7YSU - chains E and B of the 4 polymer chains in the assembly; structure by electron microscopy, 3.20 A resolution.

Chain E:
Protein: Fibroblast growth factor receptor 3
Organism: Homo sapiens
Notes: EC 2.7.10.1
Reference sequence: P22607 (FGFR3_HUMAN); residues 150-360 here correspond to UniProt positions 148-358 (UniProt number = residue number - 2)
Sequence (211 residues; numbered 150 to 360; the number before each row is that of its first residue):
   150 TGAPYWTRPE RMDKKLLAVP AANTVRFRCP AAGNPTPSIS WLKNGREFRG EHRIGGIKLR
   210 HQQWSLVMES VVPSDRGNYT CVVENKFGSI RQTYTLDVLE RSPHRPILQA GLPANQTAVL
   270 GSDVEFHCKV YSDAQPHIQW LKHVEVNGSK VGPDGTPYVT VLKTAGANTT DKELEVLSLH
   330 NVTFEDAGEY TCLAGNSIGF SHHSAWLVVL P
Unresolved in the structure: 360
Cystine bridges: Cys178-Cys230, Cys277-Cys341
Bound ions: Cu ion: His253, Asp282
What the authors report for this chain:
  - mutagenesis - E249A, R254A, I256A, Y280A: decreased signaling with Fibroblast growth factor 23 (chain B)

Chain B:
Protein: Fibroblast growth factor 23
Organism: Homo sapiens
Reference sequence: Q9GZV9 (FGF23_HUMAN); residues 25-203 here = UniProt positions 25-203
Sequence (179 residues; numbered 25 to 203; the number before each row is that of its first residue):
    25 YPNASPLLGS SWGGLIHLYT ATARNSYHLQ IHKNGHVDGA PHQTIYSALM IRSEDAGFVV
    85 ITGVMSRRYL CMDFRGNIFG SHYFDPENCR FQHQTLENGY DVYHSPQYHF LVSLGRAKRA
   145 FLPGMNPPPY SQFLSRRNEI PLIHFNTPIP RQHTQSAEDD SERDPLNVLK PRARMTPAP
Sequence notes: variant Gln176 (Arg in Q9GZV9), Gln179 (Arg in Q9GZV9)
Cystine bridges: Cys95-Cys113
Swiss-Prot annotation at these positions:
  - modified residue: Ser180 (Phosphoserine)
  - glycosylation (O-linked (GalNAc) threonine): Thr171, Thr178
  - natural variant: Ser71 (S71G: In HFTC2), Met96 (M96T: In HFTC2), Ser129 (S129F: In HFTC2), Phe157 (F157L: In HFTC2), Gln176 (R176Q: In ADHR; this construct carries the variant), Gln179 (R179Q: In ADHR; this construct carries the variant)
  - mutagenesis: Thr178 (T178A: Loss of glycosylation)
What the authors report for this chain:
  - mutagenesis - Y25DEL/P26DEL/N27DEL/A28DEL/S29DEL/P30DEL/L31DEL/L32DEL/G33DEL/S34DEL/S35DEL/W36DEL, R48A/R140A, M149A/N150A/P151A: decreased signaling

Chain E / chain B interface:
Pairs across the interface (17):
  Gly199(E) - Asn150(B)  hydrogen bond (backbone-side chain)
  Glu200(E) - Met149(B)
  Glu200(E) - Asn150(B)
  His201(E) - Met149(B)
  Arg202(E) - Met149(B)  hydrogen bond (backbone-backbone)
  Arg202(E) - Asn150(B)  hydrogen bond (backbone-side chain)
  Ile203(E) - Leu120(B)  hydrophobic
  Ile203(E) - Glu121(B)
  Ile203(E) - Asn122(B)
  Ile203(E) - Gly148(B)
  Ile203(E) - Gln156(B)
  Gly205(E) - Asn150(B)
  Val221(E) - Glu121(B)
  Ser223(E) - Glu121(B)  hydrogen bond
  Arg254(E) - Ser29(B)
  Arg254(E) - Pro30(B)  hydrogen bond (side chain-backbone)
  Gly304(E) - Tyr25(B)
Interface residues without a listed pair, chain E (16 interface residues in all): Gly204, Ser219, His253, Phe349, His351, His352
Interface residues without a listed pair, chain B (14 interface residues in all): Ala28, Leu31, Leu32, Pro151

Overview:
16 residues of chain E face 14 of chain B across their interface; the contacts include 5 hydrogen bonds. Among
the polar pairs are Gly199(E)-Asn150(B), Arg202(E)-Asn150(B) and Ser223(E)-Glu121(B). The paper reports that
E249A, R254A and I256A of chain E, among others, reduce signaling with Fibroblast growth factor 23 (chain B);
Y25DEL/P26DEL/N27DEL/A28DEL/S29DEL/P30DEL/L31DEL/L32DEL/G33DEL/S34DEL/S35DEL/W36DEL, R48A/R140A and
M149A/N150A/P151A of chain B reduce signaling.
Chain E is Fibroblast growth factor receptor 3 and chain B is Fibroblast growth factor 23, both from Homo
sapiens; the structure, Cryo-EM Structure of FGF23-FGFR3c-aKlotho-HS Quaternary Complex, was determined by
electron microscopy together with 7YSW and 7YSH from the same study.
